5TYG - chains A and D of the 4 polymer chains in the assembly; structure by X-ray diffraction, 1.73 A resolution.

# Chain A
Name: DNA-directed DNA/RNA polymerase mu
Organism: Homo sapiens
Notes: EC 2.7.7.7
Reference sequence: Q9NP87 (DPOLM_HUMAN); residue numbers follow UniProt; this construct covers 132-397, 410-494
Sequence (356 residues; each row starts with the number of its first residue; note: 12 numbers in that range are skipped by the numbering (no residue carries them; nothing is unmodelled there)):
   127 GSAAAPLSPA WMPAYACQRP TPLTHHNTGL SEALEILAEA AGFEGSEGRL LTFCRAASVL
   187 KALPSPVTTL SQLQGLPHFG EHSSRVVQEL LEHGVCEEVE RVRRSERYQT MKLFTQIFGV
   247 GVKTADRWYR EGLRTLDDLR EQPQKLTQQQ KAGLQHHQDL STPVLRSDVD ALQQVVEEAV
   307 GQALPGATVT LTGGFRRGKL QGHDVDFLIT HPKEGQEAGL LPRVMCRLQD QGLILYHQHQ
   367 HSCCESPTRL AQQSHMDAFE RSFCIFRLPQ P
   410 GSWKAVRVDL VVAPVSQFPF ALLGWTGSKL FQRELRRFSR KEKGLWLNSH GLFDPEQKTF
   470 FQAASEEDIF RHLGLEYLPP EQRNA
Not modelled in the structure: 127-136, 366-383
Differences from the reference sequence: expression tag (127-131); conflict Gly410 (Pro in Q9NP87)
Glycans and other covalent adducts: 2,3-dihydroxy-1,4-dithiobutane (DTT) linked to Cys180
Metal / ion sites: Na+ site 1: Thr241, Ile243, Val246 (shared with 1 residue of chain P); Mg2+: Asp330, Asp332 (together with glycolic acid) (shared with 1 residue of chain P); Na+ site 2: Asp330, Asp332, Asp418 (shared with 2 residues of chain P)
Ligand contacts: glycolic acid (GOA): Gly319, Gly320, Arg323, Asp330, Asp332
Curated features (UniProtKB/Swiss-Prot):
  - region: Arg323 to Asp332 (Involved in ssDNA binding)
  - binding site (Mg(2+)): Asp330, Asp332, Asp418
  - site: Gly433 (Responsible for the low discrimination between dNTP and rNTP)

# Chain D
Molecule: 4-nt DNA strand
Sequence (4 nucleotides; numbered 1 to 4; the number before each row is that of its first residue):
     1 GCCG

# Interface between chain A and chain D
Contacting residue pairs (14; chain A residue first):
  Ala140(A) - DG4(D)  phosphate contact
  Gly174(A) - DG1(D)  hydrogen bond to the base
  Arg175(A) - DG1(D)  salt bridge to the phosphate
  Thr178(A) - DG1(D)  hydrogen bond to the base
  Thr178(A) - DC2(D)  sugar contact
  Phe179(A) - DG1(D)  sugar contact
  Pro203(A) - DC3(D)  phosphate contact
  His204(A) - DC2(D)  sugar contact
  His204(A) - DC3(D)  hydrogen bond to the phosphate
  Gly206(A) - DC2(D)  hydrogen bond to the phosphate
  Glu207(A) - DC2(D)  hydrogen bond to the phosphate
  His208(A) - DG1(D)  salt bridge to the phosphate
  His208(A) - DC2(D)  hydrogen bond to the phosphate
  Ser209(A) - DC2(D)  hydrogen bond to the phosphate
Interface residues without a listed pair, chain A (14 interface residues in all): Arg181, Leu202, Phe205

# Summary
The interface between chain A and chain D involves 14 residues on one side and 4 on the other; the contacts
include 7 hydrogen bonds and 2 salt bridges. Among the polar pairs are Gly174(A)-DG1(D), Thr178(A)-DG1(D) and
His204(A)-DC3(D). Bound to chain A: glycolic acid.
Chain A is DNA-directed DNA/RNA polymerase mu (Homo sapiens) and chain D is a 4-nt DNA strand; the structure,
DNA Polymerase Mu Product Complex, 10 mM Mg2+ (960 min), was determined by X-ray diffraction (same publication
as 5TXX, 5TXZ, 5TYB, 5TYC, 5TYD, 5TYE and 7 further entries).
